8OPT - chains A and D of the 3 polymer chains in the assembly; structure by electron microscopy, 3.65 A resolution.

Chain A:
Protein: Terminal uridylyltransferase 7
From: Homo sapiens
Notes: EC 2.7.7.52
UniProt: Q5VYS8 (TUT7_HUMAN); residue numbers follow UniProt; this construct covers 1-1495
Amino-acid sequence (1495 residues; each row starts with the number of its first residue):
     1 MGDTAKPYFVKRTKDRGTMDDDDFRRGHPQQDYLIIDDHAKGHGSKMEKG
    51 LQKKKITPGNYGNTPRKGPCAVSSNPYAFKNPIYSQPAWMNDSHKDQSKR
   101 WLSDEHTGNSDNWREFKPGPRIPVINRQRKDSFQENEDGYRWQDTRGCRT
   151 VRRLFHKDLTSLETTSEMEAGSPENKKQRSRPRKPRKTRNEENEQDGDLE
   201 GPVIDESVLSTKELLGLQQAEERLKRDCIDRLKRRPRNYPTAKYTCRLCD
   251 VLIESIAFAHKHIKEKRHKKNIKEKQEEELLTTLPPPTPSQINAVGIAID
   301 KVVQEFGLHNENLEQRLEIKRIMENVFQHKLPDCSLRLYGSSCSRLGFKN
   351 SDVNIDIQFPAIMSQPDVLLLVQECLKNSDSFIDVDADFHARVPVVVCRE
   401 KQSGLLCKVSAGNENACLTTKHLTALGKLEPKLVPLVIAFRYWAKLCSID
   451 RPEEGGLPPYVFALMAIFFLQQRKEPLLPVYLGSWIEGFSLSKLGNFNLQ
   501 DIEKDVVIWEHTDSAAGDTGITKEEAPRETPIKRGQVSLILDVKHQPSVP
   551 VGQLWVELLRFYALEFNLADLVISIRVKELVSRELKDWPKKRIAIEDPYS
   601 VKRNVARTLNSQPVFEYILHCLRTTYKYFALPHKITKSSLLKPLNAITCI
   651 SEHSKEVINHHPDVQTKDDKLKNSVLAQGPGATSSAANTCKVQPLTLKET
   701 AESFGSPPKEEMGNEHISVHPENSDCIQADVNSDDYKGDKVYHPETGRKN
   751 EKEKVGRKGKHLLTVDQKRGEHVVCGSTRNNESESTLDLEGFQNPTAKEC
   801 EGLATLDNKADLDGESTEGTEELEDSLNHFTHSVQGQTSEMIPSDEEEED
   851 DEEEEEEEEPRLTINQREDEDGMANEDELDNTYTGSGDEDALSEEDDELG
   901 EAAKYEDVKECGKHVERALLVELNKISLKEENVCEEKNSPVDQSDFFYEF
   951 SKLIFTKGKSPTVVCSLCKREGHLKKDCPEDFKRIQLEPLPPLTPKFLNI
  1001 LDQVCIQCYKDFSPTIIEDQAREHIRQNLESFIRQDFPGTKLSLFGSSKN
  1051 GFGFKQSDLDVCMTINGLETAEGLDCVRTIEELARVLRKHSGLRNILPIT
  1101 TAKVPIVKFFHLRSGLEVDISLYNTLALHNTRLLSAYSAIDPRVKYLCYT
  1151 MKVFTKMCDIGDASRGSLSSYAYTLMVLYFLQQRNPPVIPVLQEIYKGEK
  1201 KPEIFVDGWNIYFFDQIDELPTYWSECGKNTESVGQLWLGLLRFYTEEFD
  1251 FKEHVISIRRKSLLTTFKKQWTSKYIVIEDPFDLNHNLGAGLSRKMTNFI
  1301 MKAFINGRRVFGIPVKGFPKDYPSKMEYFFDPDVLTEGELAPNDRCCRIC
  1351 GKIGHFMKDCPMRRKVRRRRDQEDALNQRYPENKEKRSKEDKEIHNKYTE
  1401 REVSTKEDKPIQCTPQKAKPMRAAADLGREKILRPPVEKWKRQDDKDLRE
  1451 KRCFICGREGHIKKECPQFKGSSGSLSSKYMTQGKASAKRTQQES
Disordered / not traced: 1-201, 515-530, 631-944, 986, 1069-1072, 1196-1201, 1273-1275, 1316-1321, 1335-1495
Disulfides: Cys447-Cys621
Metal / ion sites: Zn2+: Cys965, Cys968, His973, Cys978
UniProt features mapped onto this chain:
  - zinc finger: Tyr244 to Glu274 (Matrin-type), Val963 to Glu980 (CCHC-type 1), Arg1345 to Met1362 (CCHC-type 2), Lys1451 to Gln1468 (CCHC-type 3)
  - binding site (UTP): Ser1047 to Asn1050, Ser1057 to Asp1060, Asn1130, Lys1152, Ser1170 to Thr1174, His1286
  - binding site (Mg(2+)): Asp1058, Asp1060
  - modified residue: Thr57 (Phosphothreonine), Thr64 (Phosphothreonine), Ser132 (Phosphoserine), Ser172 (Phosphoserine), Ser600 (Phosphoserine), Ser844 (Phosphoserine), Ser893 (Phosphoserine), Ser939 (Phosphoserine)
  - mutagenesis: Asp1060 (D1060A: Abolishes inhibition of LIRE1 retrotransposition), Leu1097 to Ile1099 (Abolishes monouridylation activity)
Reported in the primary citation:
  - contacts within the chain: Phe389-Phe1267 (pi stacking), His390-Thr1266, His390-Thr1272 (hydrogen bond)
  - binding site for the 54-nt RNA strand (chain D): Lys969, Arg970, Glu971

Chain D:
Molecule: 54-nt RNA strand
Sequence (54 nucleotides; each row starts with the number of its first residue):
    13 UUGUACAGUUUGAGGGUAUAUGAUACAACCCGGUACAGGAGAUAACUGUA
    63 CAGG

Interface between chain A and chain D:
Residue-residue contacts (17):
  Arg223(A) with G50(D), hydrogen bond to the sugar; G51(D), sugar contact; A52(D), salt bridge to the phosphate
  His260(A) with A52(D), hydrogen bond to the base
  Lys264(A) with G53(D), salt bridge to the phosphate; A54(D), phosphate contact
  Glu265(A) with A19(D), phosphate contact
  Lys266(A) with C18(D), phosphate contact; A54(D), hydrogen bond to the phosphate; U55(D), salt bridge to the phosphate
  Arg267(A) with A17(D), hydrogen bond to the base; C18(D), salt bridge to the phosphate
  Pro613(A) with G15(D), sugar contact
  Lys969(A) with G66(D), phosphate contact
  Arg970(A) with U14(D), hydrogen bond to the sugar
  Glu971(A) with U14(D), sugar contact; G15(D), sugar contact
Interface residues without a listed pair, chain A (12 interface residues in all): Arg592, Asn610
Interface residues without a listed pair, chain D (14 interface residues in all): U13, G65

In short:
The interface between chain A and chain D involves 12 residues on one side and 14 on the other, with 5
hydrogen bonds and 4 salt bridges. Polar pairs include His260(A)-A52(D), Arg267(A)-A17(D) and
Arg223(A)-G50(D). The paper reports a binding site for the 54-nt RNA strand (chain D) at Lys969(A), Arg970(A)
and Glu971(A); contacts within the chain involving Phe389(A), Phe1267(A) and His390(A) among others.
Chain A is Terminal uridylyltransferase 7 (Homo sapiens) and chain D is a 54-nt RNA strand; the structure,
Human terminal uridylyltransferase 7 (TUT7/ZCCHC6) bound with pre-let7g miRNA and Lin28A - complex 2, was
determined by electron microscopy together with 8OEF, 8OPP, 8OPS and 8OST from the same study.
